Entry 2R2U (X-ray diffraction, 2.30 A resolution); this record covers chains B and A of the 3 polymer chains in the assembly.

Chain B:
Molecule: 7-nt DNA strand
Sequence (7 nucleotides; row label = number of the first residue in the row):
     1 ATTTAGT
What the authors report for this chain:
  - binding site for the ligand BTZ: DT7

Chain A:
Name: Reverse transcriptase
From: Moloney murine leukemia virus
Notes: EC 2.7.7.49
UniProtKB: P03355 (POL_MLVMO); residues 24-278 here correspond to UniProt positions 144-398 (UniProt number = residue number + 120)
Sequence (255 residues; numbered 24 to 278; the number before each row is that of its first residue):
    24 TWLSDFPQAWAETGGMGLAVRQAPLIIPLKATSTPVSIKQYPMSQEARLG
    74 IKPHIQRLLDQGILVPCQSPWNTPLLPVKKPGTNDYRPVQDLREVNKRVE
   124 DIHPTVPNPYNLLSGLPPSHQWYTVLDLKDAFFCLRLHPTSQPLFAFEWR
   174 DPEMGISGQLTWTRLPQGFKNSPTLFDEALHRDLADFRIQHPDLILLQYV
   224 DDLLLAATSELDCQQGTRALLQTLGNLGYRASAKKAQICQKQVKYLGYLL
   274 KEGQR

Chain B / chain A interface:
Pairs across the interface (8; chain B residue first):
  DA1(B) with Tyr64(A), sugar contact; Leu99(A), base contact; Asp114(A), base contact; Arg116(A), base contact
  DT2(B) with Tyr64(A), sugar contact; Arg116(A), hydrogen bond to the base
  DT3(B) with Arg116(A), hydrogen bond to the sugar
  DT4(B) with Lys120(A), salt bridge to the phosphate

In short:
Chain B and chain A form an interface of 4 and 5 residues respectively, with 2 hydrogen bonds and 1 salt
bridge. Among the polar pairs are DT2(B)-Arg116(A), DT3(B)-Arg116(A) and DT4(B)-Lys120(A). The paper reports a
binding site for the ligand BTZ at DT7(B).
Here chain B is a 7-nt DNA strand and chain A is Reverse transcriptase (Moloney murine leukemia virus). Entry
2R2U (Co(III)bleomycinB2 bithiazole/C-terminal tail domain bound to d(ATTTAGTTAACTAAAT) complexed with MMLV RT
catalytic fragment) was determined by X-ray diffraction together with 2R2R, 2R2S and 2R2T from the same study.
